7UQY - chains A and B; structure by electron microscopy, 3.00 A resolution.

== Chain A ==
Molecule: Exostosin-1
From: Homo sapiens
Notes: EC 2.4.1.224, 2.4.1.225
Reference sequence: Q16394 (EXT1_HUMAN); residues 28-746 here = UniProt positions 28-746
Sequence (720 residues; numbered 27 to 746; the number before each row is that of its first residue):
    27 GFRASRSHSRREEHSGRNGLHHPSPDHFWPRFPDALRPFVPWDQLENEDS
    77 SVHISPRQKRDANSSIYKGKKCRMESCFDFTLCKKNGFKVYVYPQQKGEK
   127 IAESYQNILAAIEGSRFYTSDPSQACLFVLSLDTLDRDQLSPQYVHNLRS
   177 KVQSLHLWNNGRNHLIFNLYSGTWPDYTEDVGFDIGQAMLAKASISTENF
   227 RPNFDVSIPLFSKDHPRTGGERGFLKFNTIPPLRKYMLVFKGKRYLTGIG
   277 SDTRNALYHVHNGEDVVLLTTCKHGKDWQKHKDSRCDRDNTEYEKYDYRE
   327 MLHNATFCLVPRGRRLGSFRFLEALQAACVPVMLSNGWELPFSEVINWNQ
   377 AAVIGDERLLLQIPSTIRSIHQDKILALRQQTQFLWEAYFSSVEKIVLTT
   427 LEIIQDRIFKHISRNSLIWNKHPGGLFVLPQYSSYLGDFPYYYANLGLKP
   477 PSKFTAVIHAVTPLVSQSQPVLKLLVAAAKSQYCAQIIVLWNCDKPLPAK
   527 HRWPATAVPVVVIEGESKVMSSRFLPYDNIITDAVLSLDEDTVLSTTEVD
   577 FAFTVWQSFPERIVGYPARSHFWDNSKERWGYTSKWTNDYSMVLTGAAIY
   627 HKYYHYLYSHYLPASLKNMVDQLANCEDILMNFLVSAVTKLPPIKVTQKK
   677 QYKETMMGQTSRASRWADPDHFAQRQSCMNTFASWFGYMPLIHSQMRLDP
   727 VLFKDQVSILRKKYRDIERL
Not modelled in the structure: 27-89, 488-494, 519-546, 675-695, 728-746
Construct notes: expression tag (27)
Cystine bridges: Cys98-Cys103, Cys109-Cys152, Cys298-Cys312, Cys334-Cys355, Cys652-Cys704
Small-molecule neighbours: UDP (uridine-5'-diphosphate): Lys267, Gly268, Lys269, Tyr271, Arg280, Tyr319, Tyr324, Gly339, Phe345, Arg346, Glu349
Reported in the primary citation:
  - binding site for UDP: Lys267, Lys269, Tyr271, Arg280, Tyr319, Tyr324
  - mutagenesis - K269A: decreased catalytic activity (co-polymerase activity)
  - mutagenesis - D565A, D567A, R595A, W612A: decreased catalytic activity
  - disease-associated variants - D164H, R280G, R280S, R340C, R340H, R340L: abolished catalytic activity (citing earlier work)
  - catalytic residues: Tyr271, Arg280, Arg341 (from molecular simulation)
  - mutagenesis - K269A: unchanged catalytic activity

== Chain B ==
Molecule: Exostosin-2
From: Homo sapiens
Notes: EC 2.4.1.224, 2.4.1.225
Reference sequence: Q93063 (EXT2_HUMAN); residue numbers follow UniProt; this construct covers 46-718
Sequence (674 residues; numbered 45 to 718; the number before each row is that of its first residue):
    45 GWPHSIESSNDWNVEKRSIRDVPVVRLPADSPIPERGDLSCRMHTCFDVY
    95 RCGFNPKNKIKVYIYALKKYVDDFGVSVSNTISREYNELLMAISDSDYYT
   145 DDINRACLFVPSIDVLNQNTLRIKETAQAMAQLSRWDRGTNHLLFNMLPG
   195 GPPDYNTALDVPRDRALLAGGGFSTWTYRQGYDVSIPVYSPLSAEVDLPE
   245 KGPGPRQYFLLSSQVGLHPEYREDLEALQVKHGESVLVLDKCTNLSEGVL
   295 SVRKRCHKHQVFDYPQVLQEATFCVVLRGARLGQAVLSDVLQAGCVPVVI
   345 ADSYILPFSEVLDWKRASVVVPEEKMSDVYSILQSIPQRQIEEMQRQARW
   395 FWEAYFQSIKAIALATLQIINDRIYPYAAISYEEWNDPPAVKWGSVSNPL
   445 FLPLIPPQSQGFTAIVLTYDRVESLFRVITEVSKVPSLSKLLVVWNNQNK
   495 NPPEDSLWPKIRVPLKVVRTAENKLSNRFFPYDEIETEAVLAIDDDIIML
   545 TSDELQFGYEVWREFPDRLVGYPGRLHLWDHEMNKWKYESEWTNEVSMVL
   595 TGAAFYHKYFNYLYTYKMPGDIKNWVDAHMNCEDIAMNFLVANVTGKAVI
   645 KVTPRKKFKCPECTAIDGLSLDQTHMVERSECINKFASVFGTMPLKVVEH
   695 RADPVLYKDDFPEKLKSFPNIGSL
Not modelled in the structure: 45-74, 112-125, 286-296, 655-669, 700-718
Construct notes: expression tag (45)
Swiss-Prot annotation at these positions:
  - binding site (UDP): Leu461, Arg465, Asn490, Asn517, Asp538, Asp539
  - binding site (UDP-N-acetyl-alpha-D-glucosamine): Arg465, Asn490, Asn517, Arg522, Asp538, Asp539, Asp540, Glu627, Asp628, Arg673
  - binding site (Mn(2+)): Asp540
  - binding site (a protein): Tyr582, Ser584, Lys651, Lys653
  - glycosylation (N-linked (GlcNAc...) asparagine): Asn288, Asn637
  - natural variant: Cys85 (C85R: In EXT2), Met87 (M87R: In SSMS), Arg95 (R95C: In SSMS), Leu152 (L152R: In EXT2), Arg179 (R179S: In EXT2), Ala202 (A202V: In EXT2), Arg223 (R223P: In EXT2), Asp227 (D227N: In EXT2), Ile380 (I380T: In EXT2), Glu576 (E576K: In osteochondroma)
  - mutagenesis: Arg266 (R266A: No effect on N-acetylglucosaminyl-proteoglycan 4-beta-glucuronosyltransferase activity), Tyr308 (Y308A: Increased N-acetylglucosaminyl-proteoglycan 4-beta-glucuronosyltransferase activity. Decreased glucuronosyl-N-acetylglucosaminyl-proteoglycan 4-alpha-N-acetylglucosaminyltransferase activity), Arg325 (R325A: Increased N-acetylglucosaminyl-proteoglycan 4-beta-glucuronosyltransferase activity. No effect on glucuronosyl-N-acetylglucosaminyl-proteoglycan 4-alpha-N-acetylglucosaminyltransferase activity), Gln328 (Q328A: No effect on N-acetylglucosaminyl-proteoglycan 4-beta-glucuronosyltransferase activity ...), Asp538 (D538A: Decreased N-acetylglucosaminyl-proteoglycan 4-beta-glucuronosyltransferase activity. Loss of glucuronosyl-N-acetylglucosaminyl-proteoglycan 4-alpha-N-acetylglucosaminyltransferase activity ...), Asp540 (D540A: Increased N-acetylglucosaminyl-proteoglycan 4-beta-glucuronosyltransferase activity. Decreased glucuronosyl-N-acetylglucosaminyl-proteoglycan 4-alpha-N-acetylglucosaminyltransferase activity ...), Arg569 (R569A: Increased N-acetylglucosaminyl-proteoglycan 4-beta-glucuronosyltransferase activity. Loss of glucuronosyl-N-acetylglucosaminyl-proteoglycan 4-alpha-N-acetylglucosaminyltransferase activity), Glu585 (E585A: Decreased N-acetylglucosaminyl-proteoglycan 4-beta-glucuronosyltransferase activity. Decreased glucuronosyl-N-acetylglucosaminyl-proteoglycan 4-alpha-N-acetylglucosaminyltransferase activity)
Cystine bridges: Cys85-Cys90, Cys96-Cys151, Cys318-Cys339, Cys626-Cys676
Covalent attachments: glycan linked to Asn637
Reported in the primary citation:
  - mutagenesis - E585A: decreased catalytic activity (co-polymerase activity)
  - mutagenesis - R325A, E585A: unchanged catalytic activity
  - mutagenesis - Y308A: decreased catalytic activity
  - mutagenesis - Q328A: increased catalytic activity
  - mutagenesis - D538A, R569A: decreased catalytic activity (GlcNAc transferase activity)
  - disease-associated variants - D227N: decreased stability (proposed by the authors, not directly observed)
  - catalytic residues: Arg465, Arg522, Asp538, Asn625, Glu627, Asp628, Arg673 (from molecular simulation)
  - mutagenesis - D538A, R569A: decreased catalytic activity on 5-mer

== Interface between chain A and chain B ==
Pairs across the interface (116; chain A residue first):
  Tyr93(A) - Trp220(B)
  Lys97(A) - Leu83(B)
  Lys97(A) - Trp220(B)  hydrogen bond (backbone-side chain)
  Arg99(A) - Thr219(B)  hydrogen bond (side chain-backbone)
  Arg99(A) - Trp220(B)
  Glu101(A) - Thr219(B)
  Glu101(A) - Trp220(B)
  Glu101(A) - Ser347(B)
  Ser102(A) - Trp220(B)
  Thr223(A) - Arg86(B)
  Thr223(A) - His88(B)
  Glu224(A) - His88(B)  salt bridge
  Pro228(A) - Gln224(B)
  Leu251(A) - Leu448(B)
  Lys252(A) - Pro450(B)
  Phe253(A) - Pro450(B)  hydrophobic
  Phe253(A) - Pro451(B)
  Phe253(A) - Ser453(B)
  Phe253(A) - Gln454(B)
  Phe253(A) - Glu532(B)
  Asn254(A) - Glu532(B)  hydrogen bond (backbone-side chain)
  Asn254(A) - His601(B)  hydrogen bond (backbone-side chain)
  Ile256(A) - Lys602(B)  hydrogen bond (backbone-side chain)
  Ile256(A) - Tyr603(B)  hydrophobic
  Ile256(A) - Tyr606(B)  hydrophobic
  Asn362(A) - His88(B)
  Gly363(A) - His88(B)
  Asn375(A) - Pro420(B)
  Val379(A) - Tyr421(B)  hydrophobic
  Ile380(A) - Pro420(B)
  Asp382(A) - Val93(B)
  Arg384(A) - Met87(B)
  Arg384(A) - His88(B)
  Arg384(A) - Phe91(B)  hydrogen bond (side chain-backbone)
  Arg384(A) - Val93(B)
  Arg384(A) - Tyr94(B)
  Leu385(A) - Val93(B)  hydrophobic
  Leu385(A) - Gly97(B)
  Gln388(A) - Gly97(B)
  Gln388(A) - Phe98(B)
  Thr392(A) - Phe98(B)
  Ser395(A) - Phe98(B)
  His397(A) - Tyr606(B)
  His397(A) - Lys611(B)
  Gln398(A) - Tyr606(B)
  Asp399(A) - Tyr603(B)  hydrogen bond
  Lys400(A) - Tyr421(B)
  Leu402(A) - Pro443(B)
  Leu402(A) - Leu444(B)  hydrophobic
  Ala403(A) - Phe445(B)
  Gln406(A) - Pro443(B)  hydrogen bond (side chain-backbone)
  Gln406(A) - Leu444(B)
  Gln406(A) - Phe445(B)  hydrogen bond (side chain-backbone)
  Gln406(A) - Leu446(B)
  Gln407(A) - Phe445(B)
  Gln409(A) - Leu446(B)
  Phe410(A) - Leu446(B)
  Lys436(A) - Lys359(B)  hydrogen bond (backbone-side chain)
  Lys436(A) - Val364(B)
  His437(A) - Ile376(B)
  Ser439(A) - Lys359(B)  hydrogen bond
  Arg440(A) - Lys359(B)
  Asn441(A) - Asp357(B)
  Asn441(A) - Lys359(B)
  Asn441(A) - Arg360(B)
  Ser442(A) - Asp357(B)  hydrogen bond (backbone-side chain)
  Ser442(A) - Tyr426(B)
  Leu443(A) - Tyr426(B)  hydrophobic
  Lys447(A) - Glu427(B)  salt bridge
  His448(A) - Pro447(B)
  Tyr461(A) - Arg383(B)
  Tyr461(A) - Gln384(B)
  Tyr461(A) - Glu387(B)
  Leu462(A) - Arg360(B)
  Asp464(A) - Arg383(B)  salt bridge
  Ala470(A) - Val440(B)  hydrogen bond (backbone-backbone)
  Asn471(A) - Ser439(B)
  Leu472(A) - Arg360(B)
  Leu472(A) - Gly438(B)
  Gly473(A) - Val435(B)
  Thr580(A) - Glu693(B)  hydrogen bond
  Ser584(A) - Val692(B)
  Ser584(A) - His694(B)
  Phe585(A) - His694(B)
  Arg588(A) - Phe559(B)
  Asn614(A) - Val699(B)
  Thr665(A) - Pro447(B)
  Lys666(A) - Pro447(B)
  Leu667(A) - Pro447(B)  hydrophobic
  Pro668(A) - Glu558(B)
  Ile718(A) - Ile449(B)  hydrophobic
  Ser720(A) - Glu558(B)  hydrogen bond
  Gln721(A) - Phe551(B)
  Gln721(A) - Glu554(B)  hydrogen bond
  Gln721(A) - Arg557(B)
  Gln721(A) - Glu558(B)  hydrogen bond (backbone-side chain)
  Gln721(A) - Val699(B)
  Met722(A) - Glu558(B)
  Met722(A) - Phe559(B)  hydrophobic
  Met722(A) - Val699(B)
  Arg723(A) - Arg695(B)
  Arg723(A) - Ala696(B)
  Arg723(A) - Asp697(B)  salt bridge
  Arg723(A) - Pro698(B)  hydrogen bond (side chain-backbone)
  Leu724(A) - His694(B)
  Leu724(A) - Arg695(B)
  Leu724(A) - Ala696(B)  hydrophobic
  Asp725(A) - Glu693(B)
  Asp725(A) - His694(B)
  Asp725(A) - Arg695(B)  hydrogen bond (backbone-backbone)
  Asp725(A) - Asp697(B)
  Pro726(A) - Glu693(B)
  Pro726(A) - Arg695(B)
  Val727(A) - Thr587(B)
  Val727(A) - Glu693(B)  hydrogen bond (backbone-backbone)
  Val727(A) - Arg695(B)
Interface residues without a listed pair, chain A (79 interface residues in all): Ser222, Thr255, Pro257, Ser391, Ile396, Phe435, Ile438, Ser460, Phe577, Val581, Thr613
Interface residues without a listed pair, chain B (71 interface residues in all): Thr89, Asp92, Val363, Lys369, Asp416, Ala423, Asp431, Glu530, Val555, Arg562, Val590

== Summary ==
Chain A and chain B form an interface of 79 and 71 residues respectively; the contacts include 20 hydrogen
bonds and 4 salt bridges. Polar contacts include Glu224(A)-His88(B), Lys447(A)-Glu427(B) and
Asp464(A)-Arg383(B). From the paper: catalytic residues Tyr271(A), Arg280(A) and Arg465(B) among others;
D164H, R280G and R280S of chain A, among others, abolish catalytic activity; 18 substitutions were tested in
all.
Chain A is Exostosin-1 and chain B is Exostosin-2, both from Homo sapiens; the structure, Cryo-EM structure of
the human Exostosin-1 and Exostosin-2 heterodimer in complex with UDP-GlcA, was determined by electron
microscopy together with 7SCH, 7SCJ, 7SCK and 7UQX from the same study.
